Entry 7DUR (electron microscopy, 3.30 A resolution); this record covers chains B and N of the 5 polymer chains in the assembly.

# Chain B
Protein: Guanine nucleotide-binding protein G(I)/G(S)/G(T) subunit beta-1
Organism: Rattus norvegicus
Reference sequence: P54311 (GBB1_RAT); residues 2-340 here = UniProt positions 2-340
Chain sequence (345 residues; row label = number of the first residue in the row; numbers below 1 keep their minus sign (Met-4 is residue -4)):
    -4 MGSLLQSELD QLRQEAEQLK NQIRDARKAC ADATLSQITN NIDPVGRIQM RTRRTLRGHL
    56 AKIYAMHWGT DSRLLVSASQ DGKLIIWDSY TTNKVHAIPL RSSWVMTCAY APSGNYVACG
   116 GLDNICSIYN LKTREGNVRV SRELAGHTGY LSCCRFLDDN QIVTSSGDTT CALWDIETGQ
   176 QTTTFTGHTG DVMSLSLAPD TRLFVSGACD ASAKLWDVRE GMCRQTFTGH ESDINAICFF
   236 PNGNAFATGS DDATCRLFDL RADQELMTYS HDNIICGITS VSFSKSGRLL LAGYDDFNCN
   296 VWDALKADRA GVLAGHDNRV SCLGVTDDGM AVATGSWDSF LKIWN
Not modelled in the structure: -4 to 2
Construct notes: initiating methionine (-4); expression tag (-3 to 1)
UniProt features mapped onto this chain:
  - modified residue: Ser2 (N-acetylserine), His266 (Phosphohistidine)

# Chain N
Protein: Nanobody-35
Organism: synthetic construct
Notes: antibody fragment or engineered binder
Chain sequence (140 residues; numbered -1 to 138; the number before each row is that of its first residue; numbers below 1 keep their minus sign (Met-1 is residue -1)):
    -1 MAQVQLQESG GGLVQPGGSL RLSCAASGFT FSNYKMNWVR QAPGKGLEWV SDISQSGASI
    59 SYTGSVKGRF TISRDNAKNT LYLQMNSLKP EDTAVYYCAR CPAPFTRDCF DVTSTTYAYR
   119 GQGTQVTVSS HHHHHHEPEA
Not modelled in the structure: -1 to 0, 127-138
Cystine bridges: Cys22-Cys96, Cys99-Cys107

# Interface between chain B and chain N
Residue-residue contacts (14; chain B residue first):
  Arg8(B) with Gln120(N), hydrogen bond
  Lys15(B) with Gln1(N)
  Thr184(B) with Thr114(N)
  Cys204(B) with Ala116(N); Tyr117(N), hydrogen bond (backbone-side chain)
  Asp205(B) with Ala116(N); Tyr117(N)
  Ala206(B) with Tyr117(N), hydrogen bond (backbone-side chain)
  Glu226(B) with Phe27(N); Arg98(N), hydrogen bond (backbone-side chain)
  Ser227(B) with Pro100(N), hydrogen bond (side chain-backbone); Tyr117(N)
  Asp228(B) with Pro100(N); Tyr117(N)
Interface residues without a listed pair, chain B (12 interface residues in all): Thr223, Gly224, Asp247
Interface residues without a listed pair, chain N (10 interface residues in all): Ala101, Pro102

# In short
12 residues of chain B face 10 of chain N across their interface; the contacts include 5 hydrogen bonds. Among
the polar pairs are Arg8(B)-Gln120(N), Cys204(B)-Tyr117(N) and Ala206(B)-Tyr117(N).
Chain B is Guanine nucleotide-binding protein G(I)/G(S)/G(T) subunit beta-1 (Rattus norvegicus) and chain N is
Nanobody-35 (synthetic construct); the structure, Cryo-EM structure of the compound 2-bound human GLP-1
receptor-Gs complex, was determined by electron microscopy (same publication as 7EVM, 7DUQ and 7E14).
